Entry 8RK3 (electron microscopy, 4.46 A resolution (low resolution: residue-level contacts below are approximate; hydrogen-bond / salt-bridge calls are withheld)); this record covers chains q and s of the 45 polymer chains in the assembly.

Chain q (and s):
Protein: Virion structural protein
Source organism: Pseudomonas phage JBD30
Notes: chain s of this document is another copy of the same molecule, construct and numbering; everything in this record applies to it too
Reference sequence: L7P801 (L7P801_9CAUD); numbering as in UniProt (aligned over 1-256)
Amino-acid sequence (256 residues; each row starts with the number of its first residue):
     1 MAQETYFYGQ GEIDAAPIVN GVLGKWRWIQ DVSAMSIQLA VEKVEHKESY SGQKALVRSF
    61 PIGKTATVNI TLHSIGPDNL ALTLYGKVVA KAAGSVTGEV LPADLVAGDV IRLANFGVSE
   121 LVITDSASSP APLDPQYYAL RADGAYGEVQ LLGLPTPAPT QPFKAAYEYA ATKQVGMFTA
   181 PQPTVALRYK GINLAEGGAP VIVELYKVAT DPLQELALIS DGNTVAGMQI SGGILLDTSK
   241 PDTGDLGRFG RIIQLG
Not modelled in the structure: 1-4

How chain q and chain s interact:
Pairs across the interface - 92 pairs, chain q then chain s:
  Gln30(q) with Thr5(s)
  Asp31(q) with Tyr6(s)
  Ile62(q) with Gln53(s); Lys54(s)
  Lys64(q) with Gln53(s); Ala55(s); Leu56(s)
  His73(q) with Thr5(s); Tyr6(s)
  Ser74(q) with Thr5(s)
  Ile75(q) with Thr5(s); Phe7(s); Gln254(s)
  Leu80(q) with Ile252(s)
  Leu84(q) with Leu39(s)
  Val89(q) with Asp245(s)
  Arg112(q) with Asp14(s); Trp26(s); Arg188(s)
  Phe116(q) with Ile253(s)
  Arg141(q) with Glu12(s)
  Ala145(q) with Pro200(s)
  Tyr146(q) with Arg188(s); Lys190(s); Gly191(s); Ile192(s); Ile202(s)
  Glu148(q) with Asp14(s); Lys190(s)
  Ala171(q) with Gly256(s)
  Thr172(q) with Ile253(s)
  Lys173(q) with Ile252(s); Ile253(s); Gln254(s)
  Gln174(q) with Ile252(s); Ile253(s)
  Val175(q) with Arg251(s); Ile252(s)
  Gly176(q) with Asp245(s)
  Met177(q) with Gly250(s); Arg251(s)
  Phe178(q) with Lys64(s); Phe249(s)
  Thr179(q) with Asp245(s); Gly247(s)
  Gln182(q) with Lys43(s); Ser59(s); Phe60(s); Pro61(s)
  Lys207(q) with Val57(s)
  Asp211(q) with Lys43(s)
  Pro212(q) with Val41(s)
  Leu213(q) with Leu39(s)
  Gln214(q) with Ile37(s); Gln38(s); Leu39(s)
  Glu215(q) with Ser36(s); Ile37(s)
  Leu216(q) with Ser36(s); Ile37(s)
  Ala217(q) with Phe7(s); Met35(s)
  Leu218(q) with Phe7(s); Gly9(s); Met35(s); Ile37(s); Tyr189(s); Val203(s)
  Ile219(q) with Gly9(s); Val32(s); Ser33(s); Met35(s); Tyr189(s)
  Ser220(q) with Tyr8(s); Gly9(s); Gln10(s)
  Asp221(q) with Tyr8(s)
  Gly222(q) with Tyr8(s)
  Asn223(q) with Tyr8(s)
  Thr224(q) with Tyr8(s)
  Val225(q) with Tyr6(s); Phe7(s)
  Ala226(q) with Phe7(s)
  Leu235(q) with Leu56(s); Val57(s)
  Leu236(q) with Tyr50(s); Ser51(s); Leu56(s)
  Thr238(q) with Tyr50(s)
  Arg248(q) with Tyr50(s)
  Phe249(q) with Gln53(s); Ala55(s)
Interface residues without a listed pair, chain q (52 interface residues in all): Gly63, Thr65, Tyr85, Asp242
Interface residues without a listed pair, chain s (54 interface residues in all): Ile13, Ala34, Lys47, Arg58, Thr65, Val201, Leu246, Leu255

Overview:
The interface between chain q and chain s involves 52 residues on one side and 54 on the other.
Chain q and chain s are both Virion structural protein (Pseudomonas phage JBD30); the structure, Bacteriophage
JBD30 baseplate - composite structure, was determined by electron microscopy (same publication as 8RK5, 8RK6,
8RK7, 8RKA and 8RKB).
